PDB entry 8SNY | electron microscopy, 3.41 A resolution | chains B and E of the 6 polymer chains in the assembly

== Chain B (and E) ==
Protein: Phosphoprotein
Source organism: Respiratory syncytial virus A2
Notes: chain E of this document is another copy of the same molecule, construct and numbering; everything in this record applies to it too
UniProtKB: G3C7Q7 (G3C7Q7_HRSV); residues 1-241 here = UniProt positions 1-241
Amino-acid sequence (241 residues; numbered 1 to 241; the number before each row is that of its first residue):
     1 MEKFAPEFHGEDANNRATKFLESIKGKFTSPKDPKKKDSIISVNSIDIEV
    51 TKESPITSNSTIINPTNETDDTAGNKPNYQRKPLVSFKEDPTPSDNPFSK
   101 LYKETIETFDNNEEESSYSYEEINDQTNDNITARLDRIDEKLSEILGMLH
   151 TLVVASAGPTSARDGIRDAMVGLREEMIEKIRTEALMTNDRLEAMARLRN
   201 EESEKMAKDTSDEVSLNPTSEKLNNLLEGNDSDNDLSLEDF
Disordered / not traced: 1-129, 188-241 (chain E: 1-127)

== Chain B / chain E interface ==
Residue-residue contacts - 16 pairs, chain B then chain E:
  I131(B) with L135(E), hydrophobic
  R134(B) with L135(E); D136(E), salt bridge
  I138(B) with D139(E); L142(E), hydrophobic
  K141(B) with L142(E)
  L142(B) with L142(E), hydrophobic
  E144(B) with L146(E); H150(E), salt bridge
  I145(B) with L146(E), hydrophobic; L149(E), hydrophobic
  M148(B) with L149(E), hydrophobic; H150(E)
  L149(B) with L149(E), hydrophobic
  T160(B) with D168(E), hydrogen bond
  R163(B) with I166(E)
Interface residues without a listed pair, chain B (14 interface residues in all): L152, A155, P159
Interface residues without a listed pair, chain E (15 interface residues in all): T132, I145, L152, V154, A169, V171

== Overview ==
14 residues of chain B face 15 of chain E across their interface, with 1 hydrogen bond and 2 salt bridges.
Polar pairs include R134(B)-D136(E), E144(B)-H150(E) and T160(B)-D168(E).
Chain B and chain E are both Phosphoprotein (Respiratory syncytial virus A2); the structure, Cryo-EM structure
of the respiratory syncytial virus polymerase (L:P) bound to the trailer complementary promoter, was
determined by electron microscopy, deposited together with 8SNX.
